6SP1 - chain A; structure by X-ray diffraction, 2.57 A resolution.

[Chain A]
Name: Kelch-like ECH-associated protein 1
From: Homo sapiens
Notes: fragment: kelch domain, residues 321-609
Reference sequence: Q14145 (KEAP1_HUMAN); numbering as in UniProt (aligned over 321-609)
Sequence (293 residues; each row starts with the number of its first residue):
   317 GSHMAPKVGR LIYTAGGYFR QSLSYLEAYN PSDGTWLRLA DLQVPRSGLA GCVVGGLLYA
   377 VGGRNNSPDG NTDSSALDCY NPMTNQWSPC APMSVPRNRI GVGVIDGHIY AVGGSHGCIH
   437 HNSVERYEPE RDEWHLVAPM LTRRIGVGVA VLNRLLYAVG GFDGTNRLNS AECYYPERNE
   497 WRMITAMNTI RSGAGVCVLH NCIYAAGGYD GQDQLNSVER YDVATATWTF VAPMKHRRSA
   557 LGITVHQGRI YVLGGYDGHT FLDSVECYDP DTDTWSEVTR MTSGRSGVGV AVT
Unresolved in the structure: 317-324
Construct notes: expression tag (317-320); conflict Ala-540 (Glu in Q14145), Ala-542 (Glu in Q14145)
Ligand contacts: LQ8 ((1S,2R)-2-[[(1S)-1-[[1,3-bis(oxidanylidene)isoindol-2-yl]methyl]-5-(2-hydroxyethyloxy)-3,4-dihydro-1H-isoquinolin-2-yl]carbonyl]cyclohexane-1-carboxylic acid): Tyr-334, Ser-363, Gly-364, Leu-365, Arg-380, Asn-382, Asn-414, Arg-415, Ile-416, Gly-462, Gly-509, Ala-556, Tyr-572, Phe-577, Ser-602, Gly-603, Val-604
Curated features (UniProtKB/Swiss-Prot):
  - site: Cys-434 (Sensor for electrophilic agents)
  - modified residue: Cys-434 (S-cGMP-cysteine)
  - natural variant: Gly-333 (G333C: In a NSCLC cell line), Gly-350 (G350S: In a NSCLC cell line), Gly-364 (G364C: In a lung adenocarcinoma cell line), Gly-430 (G430C: In a lung adenocarcinoma patient), Ala-522 (A522V: In a breast cancer sample)
  - mutagenesis: Tyr-334 (Y334A: Loss of interaction with NFE2L2/NRF2. Strongly reduces repression of NFE2L2/NRF2-dependent gene expression. Loss of interaction with PGAM5), Arg-380 (R380A: Loss of interaction with NFE2L2/NRF2. Abolishes repression of NFE2L2/NRF2-dependent gene expression. Impaired interaction with SQSTM1/p62), Asn-382 (N382A: Loss of interaction with NFE2L2/NRF2. Strongly reduces repression of NFE2L2/NRF2-dependent gene expression. Impaired interaction with SQSTM1/p62), Arg-415 (R415A: Loss of interaction with NFE2L2/NRF2. Abolishes repression of NFE2L2/NRF2-dependent gene expression. Loss of interaction with PGAM5. Does not affect interaction with SQSTM1/p62), His-436 (H436A: Loss of interaction with NFE2L2/NRF2. Abolishes repression of NFE2L2/NRF2-dependent gene expression. Does not affect interaction with SQSTM1/p62), Phe-478 (F478A: Abolishes repression of NFE2L2/NRF2-dependent gene expression), Arg-483 (R483A: Loss of interaction with NFE2L2/NRF2. Abolishes repression of NFE2L2/NRF2-dependent gene expression. Loss of interaction with PGAM5. Does not affect interaction with SQSTM1/p62), Tyr-525 (Y525A: Loss of interaction with NFE2L2/NRF2. Strongly reduces repression of NFE2L2/NRF2-dependent gene expression. Abolishes interaction with SQSTM1/p62), Tyr-572 (Y572A: Loss of interaction with NFE2L2/NRF2. Strongly reduces repression of NFE2L2/NRF2-dependent gene expression. Loss of interaction with PGAM5. Abolishes interaction with SQSTM1/p62)
Reported in the primary citation:
  - binding site for LQ8: Tyr-334, Ser-363, Leu-365, Asn-414, Val-604

[Summary]
Bound to chain A: compound LQ8. From UniProt: 9 mutagenesis sites. The paper reports a binding site for LQ8 at
Tyr-334, Ser-363 and Leu-365 among others.
Chain A is Kelch-like ECH-associated protein 1 (Homo sapiens); the structure, KEAP1 in complex with compound
6, was determined by X-ray diffraction (same publication as 6SP4).
